6Z9S - chains X and L of the 15 polymer chains in the assembly; structure by electron microscopy, 4.40 A resolution (low resolution: residue-level contacts below are approximate; hydrogen-bond / salt-bridge calls are withheld).

[Chain X]
Name: DNA-directed RNA polymerase subunit beta
Organism: Escherichia coli
Notes: EC 2.7.7.6
Reference sequence: P0A8V4 (RPOB_ECO57); numbering as in UniProt (aligned over 1-1342)
Chain sequence (1342 residues; row label = number of the first residue in the row):
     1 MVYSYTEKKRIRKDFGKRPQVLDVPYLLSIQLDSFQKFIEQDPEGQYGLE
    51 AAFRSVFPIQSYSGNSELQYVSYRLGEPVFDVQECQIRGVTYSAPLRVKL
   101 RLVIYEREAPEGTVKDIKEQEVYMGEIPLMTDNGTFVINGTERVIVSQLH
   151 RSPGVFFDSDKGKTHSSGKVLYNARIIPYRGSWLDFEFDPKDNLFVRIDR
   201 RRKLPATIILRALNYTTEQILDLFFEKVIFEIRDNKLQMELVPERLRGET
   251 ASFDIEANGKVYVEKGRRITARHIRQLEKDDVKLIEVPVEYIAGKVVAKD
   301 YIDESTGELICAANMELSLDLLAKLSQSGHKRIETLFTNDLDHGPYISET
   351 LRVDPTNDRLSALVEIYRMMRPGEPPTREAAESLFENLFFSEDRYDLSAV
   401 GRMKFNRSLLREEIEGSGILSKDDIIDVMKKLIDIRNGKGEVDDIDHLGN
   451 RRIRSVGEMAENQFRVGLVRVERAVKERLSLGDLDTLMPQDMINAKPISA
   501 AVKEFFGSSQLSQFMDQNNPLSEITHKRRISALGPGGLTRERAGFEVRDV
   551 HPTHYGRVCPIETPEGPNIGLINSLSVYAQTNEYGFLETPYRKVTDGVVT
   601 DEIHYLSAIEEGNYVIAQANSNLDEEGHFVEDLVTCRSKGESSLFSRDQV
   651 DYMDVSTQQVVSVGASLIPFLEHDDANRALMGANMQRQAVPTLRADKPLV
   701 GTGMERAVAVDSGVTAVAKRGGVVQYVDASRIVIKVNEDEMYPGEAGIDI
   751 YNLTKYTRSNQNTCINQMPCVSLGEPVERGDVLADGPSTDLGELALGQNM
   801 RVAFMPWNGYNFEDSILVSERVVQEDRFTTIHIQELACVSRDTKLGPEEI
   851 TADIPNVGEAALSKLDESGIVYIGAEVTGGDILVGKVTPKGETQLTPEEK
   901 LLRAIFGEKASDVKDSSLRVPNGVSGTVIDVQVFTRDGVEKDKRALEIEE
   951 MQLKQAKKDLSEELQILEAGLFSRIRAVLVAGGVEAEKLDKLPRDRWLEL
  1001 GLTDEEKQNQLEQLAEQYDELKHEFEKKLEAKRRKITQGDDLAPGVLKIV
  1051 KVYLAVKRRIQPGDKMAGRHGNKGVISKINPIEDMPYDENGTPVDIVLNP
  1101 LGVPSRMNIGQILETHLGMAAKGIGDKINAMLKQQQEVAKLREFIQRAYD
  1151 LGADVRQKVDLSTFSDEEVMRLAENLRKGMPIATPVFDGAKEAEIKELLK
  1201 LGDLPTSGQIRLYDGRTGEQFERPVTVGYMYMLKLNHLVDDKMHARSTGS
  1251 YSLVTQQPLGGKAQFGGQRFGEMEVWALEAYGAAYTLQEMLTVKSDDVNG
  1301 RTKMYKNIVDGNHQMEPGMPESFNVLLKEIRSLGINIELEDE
Not modelled in the structure: 1, 1342
UniProt features mapped onto this chain:
  - modified residue (N6-acetyllysine): Lys1022, Lys1200

[Chain L]
Molecule: template strand
Sequence (50 nucleotides; row label = number of the first residue in the row; numbers below 1 keep their minus sign (DG-14 is residue -14)):
   -14 GTTATCCGCTCACAATGCCACACGCGCTGCTCGGCCGTTATTCGCAGCCC
Not modelled in the structure: -14 to -13, 23-35

[How chain X and chain L interact]
Pairs across the interface (7; chain X residue first):
  Arg542(X) - DA0(L)
  Pro567(X) - DT1(L)
  Gly1261(X) - DA5(L)
  Lys1262(X) - DC6(L)
  Ala1263(X) - DC6(L)
  Gln1268(X) - DC4(L)
  Arg1269(X) - DC4(L)
Interface residues without a listed pair, chain X (18 interface residues in all): Arg143, Arg202, Arg470, Glu504, Ser508, Phe514, Arg540, Glu541, Gly1260, Glu1272, Met1273
Interface residues without a listed pair, chain L (12 interface residues in all): DT-5, DG2, DC3, DA7, DC8, DG9, DG11

[Summary]
18 residues of chain X face 12 of chain L across their interface.
Chain X is DNA-directed RNA polymerase subunit beta (Escherichia coli) and chain L is template strand; the
structure, Transcription termination intermediate complex 4, was determined by electron microscopy together
with 6Z9P, 6Z9Q, 6Z9R, 6Z9T, 7ADB, 7ADC, 7ADD and 7ADE from the same study.
